6J8Y - chains C and D of the 4 polymer chains in the assembly; structure by X-ray diffraction, 2.40 A resolution.

Chain C:
Molecule: Cell cycle checkpoint protein RAD1
Source organism: Homo sapiens
Notes: EC 3.1.11.2
UniProtKB: O60671 (RAD1_HUMAN); residue numbers follow UniProt; this construct covers 1-282
Chain sequence (282 residues; row label = number of the first residue in the row):
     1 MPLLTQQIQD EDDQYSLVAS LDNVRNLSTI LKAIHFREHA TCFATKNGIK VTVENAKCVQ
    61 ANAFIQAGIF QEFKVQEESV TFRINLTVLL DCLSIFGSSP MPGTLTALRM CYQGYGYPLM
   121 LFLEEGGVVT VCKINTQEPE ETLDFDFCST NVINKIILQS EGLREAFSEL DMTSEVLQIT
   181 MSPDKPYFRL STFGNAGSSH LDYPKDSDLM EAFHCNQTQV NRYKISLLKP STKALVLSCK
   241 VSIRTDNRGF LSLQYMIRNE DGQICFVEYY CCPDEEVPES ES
Not modelled in the structure: 1-14, 101-103, 140-141, 275-282
Disulfide bonds: Cys58-Cys272
Reported in the primary citation:
  - mutagenesis - F64A/M256A/F266A, K155A/R244A/Q254A: decreased binding to RAD9, HUS1, RAD1-interacting nuclear orphan protein 1 (chain D)

Chain D:
Molecule: RAD9, HUS1, RAD1-interacting nuclear orphan protein 1
Source organism: Homo sapiens
UniProtKB: Q9BSD3 (RHNO1_HUMAN); numbering as in UniProt (aligned over 45-64)
Chain sequence (20 residues; numbered 45 to 64; the number before each row is that of its first residue):
    45 SKPIDHSTIT SWVSPDFDTA
Not modelled in the structure: 45-54
Reported in the primary citation:
  - conformationally variable residues (order/disorder transition): Ser55 to Ala64

How chain C and chain D interact:
Pairs across the interface - 29 pairs, chain C then chain D:
  Asn47(C) with Trp56(D)
  Gly48(C) with Trp56(D)
  Ile49(C) with Trp56(D)
  Lys50(C) with Ser55(D); Trp56(D)
  Phe64(C) with Ser55(D); Trp56(D), hydrophobic; Val57(D), hydrophobic
  Ile65(C) with Trp56(D)
  Gln66(C) with Trp56(D)
  Ser149(C) with Asp60(D)
  Lys155(C) with Asp60(D), salt bridge
  Ile157(C) with Asp60(D); Phe61(D), hydrophobic; Thr63(D)
  Glu211(C) with Thr63(D)
  Ala212(C) with Thr63(D)
  Lys240(C) with Phe61(D)
  Val241(C) with Phe61(D)
  Ser242(C) with Asp60(D); Phe61(D)
  Arg244(C) with Asp60(D), salt bridge
  Gln254(C) with Ser58(D), hydrogen bond (side chain-backbone); Pro59(D); Asp60(D), hydrogen bond (side chain-backbone); Phe61(D)
  Met256(C) with Phe61(D)
  Phe266(C) with Pro59(D), hydrophobic; Phe61(D), hydrophobic
Other interface residues (no listed pair), chain C (21 interface residues in all): Tyr255, Glu268
Other interface residues (no listed pair), chain D (9 interface residues in all): Asp62
The authors on this interface:
  - residue pairs: Phe64(C)-Trp56(D), Lys155(C)-Asp60(D) (salt bridge), Arg244(C)-Asp60(D) (salt bridge), Gln254(C)-Pro59(D), Gln254(C)-Asp60(D) (hydrogen bond), Met256(C)-Phe61(D) (hydrophobic contact), Phe266(C)-Pro59(D) (hydrophobic contact), Val57(D)-Phe64(C) (hydrophobic contact)
  - interface residues, chain D: Thr63(D)

In short:
Chain C and chain D form an interface of 21 and 9 residues respectively, with 2 hydrogen bonds and 2 salt
bridges. Polar pairs include Lys155(C)-Asp60(D), Arg244(C)-Asp60(D) and Gln254(C)-Ser58(D). The authors report
contacts between Phe64(C) and Trp56(D) and Gln254(C) and Pro59(D); salt bridges between Lys155(C) and Asp60(D)
and Arg244(C) and Asp60(D); a hydrogen bond between Gln254(C) and Asp60(D). The paper reports that
F64A/M256A/F266A and K155A/R244A/Q254A of chain C reduce binding to RAD9, HUS1, RAD1-interacting nuclear
orphan protein 1 (chain D); the interface residue Thr63(D).
Chain C is Cell cycle checkpoint protein RAD1 and chain D is RAD9, HUS1, RAD1-interacting nuclear orphan
protein 1, both from Homo sapiens; the structure, Crystal structure of the human RAD9-HUS1-RAD1-RHINO complex,
was determined by X-ray diffraction.
